Entry 9MIB (electron microscopy, 2.80 A resolution); this record covers chains A and F of the 18 polymer chains in the assembly.

Chain A:
Protein: GT1.1 v4.1 SOSIP gp120
Organism: Human immunodeficiency virus 1
Sequence (509 residues; row label = number of the first residue in the row; note: 11 numbers in that range are skipped by the numbering (no residue carries them; nothing is unmodelled there); numbers below 1 keep their minus sign (Met-4 is residue -4)):
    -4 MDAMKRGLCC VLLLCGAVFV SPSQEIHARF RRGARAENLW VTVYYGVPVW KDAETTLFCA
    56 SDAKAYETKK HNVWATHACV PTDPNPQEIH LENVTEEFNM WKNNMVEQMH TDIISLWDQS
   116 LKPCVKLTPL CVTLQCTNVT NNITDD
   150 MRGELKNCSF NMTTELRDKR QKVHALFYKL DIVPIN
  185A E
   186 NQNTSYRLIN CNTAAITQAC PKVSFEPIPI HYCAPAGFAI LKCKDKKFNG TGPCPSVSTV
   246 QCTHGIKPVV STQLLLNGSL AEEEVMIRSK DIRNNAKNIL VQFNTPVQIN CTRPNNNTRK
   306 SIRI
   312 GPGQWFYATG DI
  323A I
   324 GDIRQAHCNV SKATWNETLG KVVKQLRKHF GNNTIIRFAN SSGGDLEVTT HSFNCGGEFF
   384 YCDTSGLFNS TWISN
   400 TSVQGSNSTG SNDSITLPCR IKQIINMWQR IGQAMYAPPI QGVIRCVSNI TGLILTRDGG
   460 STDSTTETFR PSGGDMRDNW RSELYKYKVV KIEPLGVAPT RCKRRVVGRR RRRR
Unresolved in the structure: -4 to 32, 63-65, 186-189, 400-411, 505-513
Disulfide bonds: Cys119-Cys205, Cys126-Cys196, Cys131-Cys157, Cys218-Cys247, Cys228-Cys239, Cys296-Cys331, Cys378-Cys445, Cys385-Cys418
Covalently attached groups: N-acetylglucosamine (NAG) linked to Asn88, Asn133, Asn156, Asn160, Asn234, Asn262, Asn295, Asn301, Asn332, Asn339, Asn363, Asn392, Asn448

Chain F:
Protein: Envelope glycoprotein gp160
Organism: Human immunodeficiency virus 1
UniProtKB: Q2N0S6 (Q2N0S6_9HIV1); residues 512-664 here correspond to UniProt positions 509-661 (UniProt number = residue number - 3)
Sequence (153 residues; each row starts with the number of its first residue):
   512 AVGIGAVFLG FLGAAGSTMG AASMTLTVQA RNLLSGIVQQ QSNLLRAPEA QQHLLKLTVW
   572 GIKQLQARVL AVERYLRDQQ LLGIWGCSGK LICCTNVPWN SSWSNRNLSE IWDNMTWLQW
   632 DKEISNYTQI IYGLLEESQN QQEKNEQDLL ALD
Unresolved in the structure: 512-517, 547-568
Disulfide bonds: Cys598-Cys604
Covalently attached groups: N-acetylglucosamine (NAG) linked to Asn611, Asn637
Construct notes: conflict Pro559 (Ile556 in Q2N0S6), Cys605 (Thr602 in Q2N0S6)

Interface between chain A and chain F:
Residue-residue contacts (7; chain A residue first):
  Arg500(A) - Leu663(F)
  Cys501(A) - Asp659(F)
  Cys501(A) - Ala662(F)
  Cys501(A) - Leu663(F)
  Lys502(A) - Ala662(F)  hydrogen bond (backbone-backbone)
  Arg504(A) - Leu661(F)
  Arg504(A) - Ala662(F)
Also at the interface, not in a pair above, chain A (6 interface residues in all): Thr37, Tyr39

In short:
Chain A and chain F form an interface of 6 and 4 residues respectively; the contacts include 1 hydrogen bond.
Its one hydrogen bond, Lys502(A)-Ala662(F), is backbone to backbone. N-acetylglucosamine is covalently linked
to Asn88(A), Asn133(A), Asn156(A), Asn160(A), Asn234(A) and Asn262(A) and 7 more.
Here chain A is GT1.1 v4.1 SOSIP gp120 and chain F is Envelope glycoprotein gp160, both from Human
immunodeficiency virus 1. Entry 9MIB (206-9C09 Fab in complex with HIV-1 GT1.1 v4.1 SOSIP Env trimer and
RM20A3 Fab) was determined by electron microscopy together with 9MIA, 9MIC, 9MID, 9MIF, 9MIH, 9MII and 4
further entries from the same study.
